PDB entry 3HO8 | X-ray diffraction, 2.90 A resolution | chains A and C of the 4 polymer chains in the assembly

Chain A (and C):
Protein: Pyruvate carboxylase
From: Staphylococcus aureus subsp. aureus Mu50
Notes: chain C of this document is another copy of the same molecule, construct and numbering; everything in this record applies to it too
UniProt: Q99UY8 (Q99UY8_STAAM); the construct lacks a stretch of the UniProt sequence and is renumbered around it, so the offset changes along the chain: 34-315 = UniProt 1-282; 317-357 = UniProt 283-323; 358-362 = UniProt 326-330; 363-513 = UniProt 332-482; 5 more segments
Amino-acid sequence (1150 residues; numbered 34 to 1182 plus 6 insertion-coded residues; 5 numbers in that range are skipped by the numbering (no residue carries them; nothing is unmodelled there); the number before each row is that of its first residue; a row labelled like 357A-357B holds insertion residues (357A, then the next letters in order)):
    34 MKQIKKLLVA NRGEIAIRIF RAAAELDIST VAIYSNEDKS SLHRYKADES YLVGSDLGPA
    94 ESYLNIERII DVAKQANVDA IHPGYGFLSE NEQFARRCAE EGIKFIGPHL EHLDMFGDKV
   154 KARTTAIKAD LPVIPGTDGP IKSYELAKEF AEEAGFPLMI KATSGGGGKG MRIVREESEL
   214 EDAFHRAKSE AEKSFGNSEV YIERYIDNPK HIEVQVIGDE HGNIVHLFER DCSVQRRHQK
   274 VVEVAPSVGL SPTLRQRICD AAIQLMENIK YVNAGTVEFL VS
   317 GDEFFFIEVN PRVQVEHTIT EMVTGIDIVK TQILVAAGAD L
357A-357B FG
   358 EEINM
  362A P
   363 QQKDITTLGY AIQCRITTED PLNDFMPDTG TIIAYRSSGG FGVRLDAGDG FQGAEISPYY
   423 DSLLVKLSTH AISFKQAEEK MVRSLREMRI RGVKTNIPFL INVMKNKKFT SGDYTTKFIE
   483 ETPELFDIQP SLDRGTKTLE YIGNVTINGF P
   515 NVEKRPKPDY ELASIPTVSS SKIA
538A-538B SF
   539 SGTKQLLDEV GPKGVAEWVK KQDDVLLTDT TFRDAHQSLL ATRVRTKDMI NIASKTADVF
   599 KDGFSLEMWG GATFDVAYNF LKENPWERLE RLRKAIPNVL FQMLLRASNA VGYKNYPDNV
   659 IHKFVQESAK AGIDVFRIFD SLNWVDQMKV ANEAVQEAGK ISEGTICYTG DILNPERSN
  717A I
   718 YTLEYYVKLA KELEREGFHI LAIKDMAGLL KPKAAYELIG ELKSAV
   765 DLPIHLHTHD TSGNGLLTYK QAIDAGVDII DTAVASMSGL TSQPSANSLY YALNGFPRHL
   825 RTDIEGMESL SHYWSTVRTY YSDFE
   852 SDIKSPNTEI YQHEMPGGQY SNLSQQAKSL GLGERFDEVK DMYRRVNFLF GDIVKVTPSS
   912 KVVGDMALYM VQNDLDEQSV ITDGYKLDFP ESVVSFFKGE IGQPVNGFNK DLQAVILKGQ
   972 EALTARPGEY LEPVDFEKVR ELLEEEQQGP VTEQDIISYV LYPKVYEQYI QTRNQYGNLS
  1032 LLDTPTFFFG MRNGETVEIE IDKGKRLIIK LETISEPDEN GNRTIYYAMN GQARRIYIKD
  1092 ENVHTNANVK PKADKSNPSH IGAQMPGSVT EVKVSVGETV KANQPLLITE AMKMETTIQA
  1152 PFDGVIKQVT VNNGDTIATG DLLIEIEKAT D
Disordered / not traced: 34-35, 172-236, 1094-1182 (chain C: 34-35, 172-235, 1094-1182)
Ligand contacts:
  - coenzyme A (COA), molecule 1: Ala57, Arg77, Tyr78, Lys79, Ala80, Asp81, Glu82, Ser83
  - coenzyme A (COA), molecule 2: Arg398, Arg445, Arg448, Glu449, Arg451, Arg453, Ser493, Leu494, Asp495, Arg496, Gly497, Ile1052, Gly1055, Lys1056, Arg1057, Leu1058, Met1080, Asn1081, Arg1085
Reported in the primary citation:
  - binding site for coenzyme A: Ala57, Tyr78, Lys79, Ala80, Ser83, Arg398, Arg445, Glu449, Arg451, Arg453, Asp495 to Gly497, Lys1056, Arg1085
  - catalytic residues: Thr908 (proposed by the authors, not directly observed)
  - mutagenesis - R644A, R644K, Y651A, Q870A (2-fold), S911A, K912T: decreased catalytic activity
  - disease-associated variants - R451C: decreased catalytic activity (citing earlier work)
  - mutagenesis - Y1077A: abolished catalytic activity (citing earlier work)

Chain A / chain C interface:
Residue-residue contacts (97):
  Arg54(A) with Ser400(C), hydrogen bond (side chain-backbone); Gly401(C), hydrogen bond (side chain-backbone); Gly402(C); Arg445(C), hydrogen bond (backbone-side chain); Glu449(C), salt bridge
  Ala57(A) with Arg445(C)
  Glu58(A) with Glu441(C); Lys442(C), salt bridge; Arg445(C), salt bridge
  Lys72(A) with Glu1049(C), salt bridge; Ile1059(C)
  Ser73(A) with Asn1081(C); Gly1082(C)
  Ser74(A) with Asn1081(C)
  Arg77(A) with Arg1057(C), hydrogen bond (side chain-backbone); Ile1059(C); Asn1081(C), hydrogen bond
  Tyr78(A) with Arg398(C); Asn1081(C), hydrogen bond (side chain-backbone); Gln1083(C), hydrogen bond
  Lys79(A) with Glu449(C), salt bridge
  Asp81(A) with Lys1056(C), hydrogen bond (backbone-side chain)
  Glu82(A) with Lys1054(C); Gly1055(C)
  Ser83(A) with Gly1055(C), hydrogen bond (backbone-backbone)
  Tyr84(A) with Lys1054(C), hydrogen bond (side chain-backbone); Gly1055(C)
  Gln108(A) with Lys1054(C), hydrogen bond (backbone-side chain)
  Glu337(A) with Phe403(C)
  Gly341(A) with Phe403(C); Ile434(C)
  Ile342(A) with Phe403(C)
  Asp343(A) with Phe403(C); Lys442(C), salt bridge
  Lys346(A) with Gln438(C); Glu441(C), salt bridge; Lys442(C)
  Arg398(A) with Tyr78(C)
  Ser399(A) with Lys79(C)
  Ser400(A) with Arg54(C)
  Gly401(A) with Arg54(C); Leu407(C)
  Gly402(A) with Arg54(C); Arg406(C); Leu407(C), hydrogen bond (backbone-backbone); Asp408(C)
  Phe403(A) with Glu337(C); Gly341(C); Ile342(C); Asp343(C); Arg406(C)
  Val405(A) with Val405(C)
  Arg406(A) with Gly402(C); Phe403(C)
  Leu407(A) with Gly401(C); Gly402(C), hydrogen bond (backbone-backbone)
  Asp408(A) with Gly402(C)
  Phe413(A) with Gly1082(C); Gln1083(C)
  Gln414(A) with Gln414(C)
  Ala416(A) with Gly1082(C)
  Ile434(A) with Gly341(C)
  Gln438(A) with Lys346(C)
  Glu441(A) with Glu58(C); Lys346(C), salt bridge
  Lys442(A) with Glu58(C), salt bridge
  Arg445(A) with Arg54(C), hydrogen bond (side chain-backbone); Ala57(C); Glu58(C), salt bridge
  Glu449(A) with Arg54(C), salt bridge; Lys79(C), salt bridge
  Glu1049(A) with Lys72(C), salt bridge
  Lys1054(A) with Glu82(C)
  Gly1055(A) with Glu82(C); Ser83(C), hydrogen bond (backbone-backbone); Tyr84(C)
  Lys1056(A) with Asp81(C)
  Arg1057(A) with Tyr67(C); Arg77(C), hydrogen bond (backbone-side chain)
  Glu1063(A) with Tyr1077(C), hydrogen bond; Arg1086(C), salt bridge
  Thr1064(A) with Ser1066(C); Tyr1077(C)
  Ser1066(A) with Thr1064(C)
  Glu1067(A) with Thr1064(C), hydrogen bond
  Tyr1077(A) with Glu1063(C); Thr1064(C); Tyr1077(C), hydrophobic
  Asn1081(A) with Ser73(C); Arg77(C); Tyr78(C)
  Gly1082(A) with Ser73(C); Phe413(C)
  Gln1083(A) with Leu75(C); Tyr78(C), hydrogen bond; Phe413(C)
  Arg1086(A) with Glu1063(C), salt bridge
Interface residues without a listed pair, chain A (60 interface residues in all): Arg51, Tyr67, Leu75, Ala109, Met338, Ser435, Ile1059, Ala1084
Interface residues without a listed pair, chain C (56 interface residues in all): Ile50, Arg51, Met338, Asn361, Ser399, Glu1067

Overview:
The interface between chain A and chain C involves 60 residues on one side and 56 on the other; the contacts
include 19 hydrogen bonds and 15 salt bridges. Polar pairs include Arg54(A)-Glu449(C), Glu58(A)-Lys442(C) and
Glu58(A)-Arg445(C). From the paper: the catalytic residue Thr908(A); R644A, R644K and Y651A of chain A, among
others, reduce catalytic activity; 8 substitutions were tested in all.
Chain A and chain C are both Pyruvate carboxylase (Staphylococcus aureus subsp. aureus Mu50); the structure,
Crystal Structure of S. aureus Pyruvate Carboxylase in complex with Coenzyme A, was determined by X-ray
diffraction together with 3HB9 and 3HBL from the same study.
